PDB entry 5XHV | X-ray diffraction, 3.35 A resolution | chains A and P of the 3 polymer chains in the assembly

[Chain A]
Name: Hemagglutinin
Organism: Influenza A virus (A/California/07/2009(H1N1))
Notes: fragment: HA1 subunit
UniProt: C3W5X2 (C3W5X2_9INFA); residues 1-324 here correspond to UniProt positions 18-341 (UniProt number = residue number + 17)
Chain sequence (324 residues; row label = number of the first residue in the row):
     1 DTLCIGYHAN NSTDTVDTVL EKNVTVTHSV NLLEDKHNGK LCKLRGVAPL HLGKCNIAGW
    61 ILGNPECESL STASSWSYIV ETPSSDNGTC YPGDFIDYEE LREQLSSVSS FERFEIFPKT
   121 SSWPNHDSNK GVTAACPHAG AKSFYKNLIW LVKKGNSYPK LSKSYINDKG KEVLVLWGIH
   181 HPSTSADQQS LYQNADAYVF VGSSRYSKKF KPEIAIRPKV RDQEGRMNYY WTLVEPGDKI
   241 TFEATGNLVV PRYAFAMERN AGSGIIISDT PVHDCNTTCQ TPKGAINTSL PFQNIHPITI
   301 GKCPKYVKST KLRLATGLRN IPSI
Unresolved in the structure: 1-30, 314-324
Disulfide bonds: Cys42-Cys275, Cys55-Cys67, Cys90-Cys136, Cys279-Cys303

[Chain P]
Name: S40 heavy chain
Organism: Homo sapiens
Chain sequence (229 residues; each row starts with the number of its first residue):
     1 EVQLVESGGG LVQPGGSLRL SCAASGFTIG DFGIHWVRQA PGKGLEWVAG IWPFGGYTYY
    61 ADSVKGRFTI SADTSKNTAY LQMNSLRAED TAVYYCARFV NWDGDYMDYW GQGTLVTVSS
   121 ASTKGPSVFP LAPSSKSTSG GTAALGCLVK DYFPEPVTVS WNSGALTSGV HTFPAVLQSS
   181 GLYSLSSVVT VPSSSLGTQT YICNVNHKPS NTKVDKKAEP KSCHHHHHH
Unresolved in the structure: 224-229
Disulfide bonds: Cys22-Cys96, Cys147-Cys203

[Chain A / chain P interface]
Pairs across the interface - 9 pairs, chain A then chain P:
  Pro124(A) with Phe54(P), hydrophobic
  Asn125(A) with Asp31(P)
  Ser162(A) with Asn101(P); Asp105(P)
  Ser164(A) with Asn101(P), hydrogen bond; Asp103(P)
  Lys239(A) with Asp103(P), hydrogen bond (side chain-backbone); Gly104(P)
  Glu243(A) with Tyr106(P), hydrogen bond
Also at the interface, not in a pair above, chain A (9 interface residues in all): Lys160, Lys163, Thr241
Also at the interface, not in a pair above, chain P (9 interface residues in all): Trp52, Val100

[Overview]
Chain A and chain P each contribute 9 residues to their interface, with 3 hydrogen bonds. Polar contacts
include Ser164(A)-Asn101(P), Lys239(A)-Asp103(P) and Glu243(A)-Tyr106(P).
Here chain A is Hemagglutinin (Influenza A virus (A/California/07/2009(H1N1))) and chain P is S40 heavy chain
(Homo sapiens). Entry 5XHV (Crystal Structure Of Fab S40 In Complex With Influenza Hemagglutinin, HA1 subunit)
was determined by X-ray diffraction.
